PDB entry 1HHG | X-ray diffraction, 2.60 A resolution | chains A and C of the 3 polymer chains in the assembly

Chain A:
Protein: Class I histocompatibility antigen (HLA-A*0201) (alpha chain)
Organism: Homo sapiens
UniProt: P01892 (1A02_HUMAN); residues 1-275 here correspond to UniProt positions 25-299 (UniProt number = residue number + 24)
Chain sequence (275 residues; numbered 1 to 275; the number before each row is that of its first residue):
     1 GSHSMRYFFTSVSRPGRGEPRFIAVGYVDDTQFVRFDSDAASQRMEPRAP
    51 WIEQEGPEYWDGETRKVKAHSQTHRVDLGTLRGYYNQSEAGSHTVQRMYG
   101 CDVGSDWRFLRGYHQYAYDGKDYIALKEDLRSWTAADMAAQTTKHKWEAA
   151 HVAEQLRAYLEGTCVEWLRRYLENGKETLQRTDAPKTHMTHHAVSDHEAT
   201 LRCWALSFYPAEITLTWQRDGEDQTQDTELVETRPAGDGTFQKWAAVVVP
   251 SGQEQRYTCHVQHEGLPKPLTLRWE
Cystine bridges: Cys-101/Cys-164, Cys-203/Cys-259

Chain C:
Protein: HIV-1 GP120 envelope protein (residues 195-207)
Organism: Human immunodeficiency virus 1
UniProt: P04582 (ENV_HV1B8); residues 1-9 here correspond to UniProt positions 192-200 (UniProt number = residue number + 191)
Chain sequence (9 residues; numbered 1 to 9; the number before each row is that of its first residue):
     1 TLTSCNTSV
Swiss-Prot annotation at these positions:
  - glycosylation: Asn-6 (N-linked (GlcNAc...) asparagine)

Interface between chain A and chain C:
Pairs across the interface - 39 pairs, chain A then chain C:
  Tyr-7(A) with Thr-1(C), hydrogen bond (side chain-backbone); Leu-2(C), hydrophobic
  Phe-9(A) with Leu-2(C), hydrophobic
  Met-45(A) with Leu-2(C), hydrophobic
  Glu-63(A) with Thr-1(C), hydrogen bond; Leu-2(C), hydrogen bond (side chain-backbone)
  Lys-66(A) with Thr-1(C); Leu-2(C), hydrogen bond (side chain-backbone); Thr-3(C); Ser-4(C)
  Val-67(A) with Leu-2(C)
  His-70(A) with Leu-2(C); Thr-3(C), hydrogen bond (side chain-backbone); Cys-5(C)
  Thr-73(A) with Asn-6(C); Thr-7(C); Ser-8(C)
  Val-76(A) with Ser-8(C)
  Asp-77(A) with Ser-8(C), hydrogen bond; Val-9(C), hydrogen bond (side chain-backbone)
  Thr-80(A) with Val-9(C)
  Tyr-84(A) with Val-9(C), hydrogen bond (side chain-backbone)
  Arg-97(A) with Thr-7(C)
  Tyr-99(A) with Leu-2(C); Thr-3(C), hydrogen bond (side chain-backbone)
  Tyr-116(A) with Val-9(C)
  Tyr-123(A) with Val-9(C), hydrophobic
  Thr-143(A) with Val-9(C), hydrogen bond (side chain-backbone)
  Lys-146(A) with Val-9(C), hydrogen bond (side chain-backbone)
  Trp-147(A) with Thr-7(C); Ser-8(C), hydrogen bond (side chain-backbone); Val-9(C), hydrophobic
  Val-152(A) with Thr-7(C)
  Tyr-159(A) with Thr-1(C), hydrogen bond (side chain-backbone); Leu-2(C); Thr-3(C)
  Thr-163(A) with Thr-1(C)
  Trp-167(A) with Thr-1(C)
  Tyr-171(A) with Thr-1(C), hydrogen bond (side chain-backbone)
Also at the interface, not in a pair above, chain A (29 interface residues in all): Met-5, Tyr-59, Arg-65, Leu-81, Gln-155

In short:
29 residues of chain A face 9 of chain C across their interface, with 14 hydrogen bonds. Polar pairs include
Tyr-7(A)/Thr-1(C), Glu-63(A)/Thr-1(C) and Glu-63(A)/Leu-2(C).
Here chain A is Class I histocompatibility antigen (HLA-A*0201) (alpha chain) (Homo sapiens) and chain C is
HIV-1 GP120 envelope protein (residues 195-207) (Human immunodeficiency virus 1). Entry 1HHG (The antigenic
identity of peptide(slash)mhc complexes: A comparison of the conformation of five peptides presented by ...)
was determined by X-ray diffraction (same publication as 1HHH, 1HHI, 1HHJ and 1HHK).
